7ZRE - chains A and C of the 4 polymer chains in the assembly; structure by electron microscopy, 3.40 A resolution.

Chain A:
Protein: Potassium-transporting ATPase potassium-binding subunit
Organism: Escherichia coli
UniProt: P03959 (KDPA_ECOLI); numbering as in UniProt (aligned over 1-557)
Sequence (557 residues; numbered 1 to 557; the number before each row is that of its first residue):
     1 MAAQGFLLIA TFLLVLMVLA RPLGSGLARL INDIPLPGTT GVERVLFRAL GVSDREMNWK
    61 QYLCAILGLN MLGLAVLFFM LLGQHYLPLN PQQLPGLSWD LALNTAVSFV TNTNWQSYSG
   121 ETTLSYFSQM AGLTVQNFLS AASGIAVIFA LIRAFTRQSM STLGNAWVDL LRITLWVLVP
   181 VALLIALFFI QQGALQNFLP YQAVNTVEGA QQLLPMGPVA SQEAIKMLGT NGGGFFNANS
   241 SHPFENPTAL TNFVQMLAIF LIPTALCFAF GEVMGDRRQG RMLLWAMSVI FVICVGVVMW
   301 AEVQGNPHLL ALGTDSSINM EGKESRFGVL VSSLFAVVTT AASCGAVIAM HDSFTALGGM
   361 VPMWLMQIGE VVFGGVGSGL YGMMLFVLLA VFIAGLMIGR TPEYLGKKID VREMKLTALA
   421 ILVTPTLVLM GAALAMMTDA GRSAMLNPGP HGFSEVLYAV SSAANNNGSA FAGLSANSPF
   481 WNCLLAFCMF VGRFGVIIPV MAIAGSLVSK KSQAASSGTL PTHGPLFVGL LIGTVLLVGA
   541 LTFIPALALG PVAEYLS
Bound ions: K+ site 1: Asn112, Thr113, Asn231, Ser343, Asn466, Asn467; K+ site 2: Asn114, Gln116, Gly232, Asn239; K+ site 3 near Ser343 (its only coordinating residue here); K+ site 4 near Gly369 (its only coordinating residue here); K+ site 5 near Thr424 (its only coordinating residue here); K+ site 6 near Asn466 (its only coordinating residue here); K+ site 7 near Thr542 (its only coordinating residue here)
UniProt features mapped onto this chain:
  - mutagenesis: Gly232 (G232A/S: Decrease in K(+) affinity and loss of cation selectivity)

Chain C:
Protein: Potassium-transporting ATPase KdpC subunit
Organism: Escherichia coli
UniProt: P03961 (KDPC_ECOLI); residues 1-190 here = UniProt positions 1-190
Sequence (190 residues; numbered 1 to 190; the number before each row is that of its first residue):
     1 MSGLRPALST FIFLLLITGG VYPLLTTVLG QWWFPWQANG SLIREGDTVR GSALIGQNFT
    61 GNGYFHGRPS ATAEMPYNPQ ASGGSNLAVS NPELDKLIAA RVAALRAANP DASASVPVEL
   121 VTASASGLDN NITPQAAAWQ IPRVAKARNL SVEQLTQLIA KYSQQPLVKY IGQPVVNIVE
   181 LNLALDKLDE
UniProt features mapped onto this chain:
  - mutagenesis: Gln140 to Leu150 (Cell does not grow at low potassium concentrations)

Interface between chain A and chain C:
Contacting residue pairs (199; chain A residue first):
  Gln4(A) - Lys169(C)
  Gln4(A) - Tyr170(C)
  Leu7(A) - Tyr170(C)
  Leu8(A) - Tyr170(C)
  Thr11(A) - Tyr170(C)  hydrogen bond
  Leu46(A) - Phe13(C)  hydrophobic
  Leu50(A) - Arg5(C)  hydrogen bond (backbone-side chain)
  Leu50(A) - Ser9(C)
  Leu50(A) - Phe13(C)  hydrophobic
  Gly51(A) - Arg5(C)
  Leu69(A) - Phe11(C)
  Leu72(A) - Leu8(C)  hydrophobic
  Leu72(A) - Phe11(C)  hydrophobic
  Gly73(A) - Phe11(C)
  Glu121(A) - Pro79(C)
  Glu121(A) - Gln80(C)
  Glu121(A) - Ser82(C)  hydrogen bond
  Thr122(A) - Gln80(C)
  Met130(A) - Gly19(C)
  Met130(A) - Pro23(C)  hydrophobic
  Val135(A) - Leu15(C)  hydrophobic
  Val135(A) - Thr18(C)
  Val135(A) - Gly19(C)
  Phe138(A) - Thr18(C)
  Phe138(A) - Tyr22(C)  hydrophobic
  Leu139(A) - Phe11(C)  hydrophobic
  Leu139(A) - Leu14(C)  hydrophobic
  Trp167(A) - Pro6(C)
  Trp167(A) - Ala7(C)  hydrophobic
  Trp167(A) - Thr10(C)
  Leu171(A) - Thr10(C)
  Leu171(A) - Phe13(C)  hydrophobic
  Leu171(A) - Leu14(C)  hydrophobic
  Thr174(A) - Leu14(C)
  Leu175(A) - Phe13(C)  hydrophobic
  Leu175(A) - Ile17(C)  hydrophobic
  Ala182(A) - Tyr22(C)  hydrogen bond (backbone-side chain)
  Leu183(A) - Tyr22(C)
  Leu183(A) - Leu25(C)  hydrophobic
  Leu183(A) - Thr26(C)
  Ala186(A) - Tyr22(C)
  Ala186(A) - Thr26(C)
  Leu187(A) - Leu29(C)  hydrophobic
  Leu187(A) - Trp33(C)  hydrophobic
  Leu187(A) - Phe34(C)
  Ile190(A) - Thr26(C)
  Ile190(A) - Gly30(C)
  Ile190(A) - Phe34(C)
  Ile190(A) - Gln37(C)
  Ile190(A) - Ala38(C)  hydrophobic
  Gln191(A) - Phe34(C)
  Gln191(A) - Gln37(C)
  Gln192(A) - Gln37(C)
  Gly193(A) - Leu54(C)
  Ala194(A) - Gln37(C)
  Ala194(A) - Ala38(C)
  Leu195(A) - Ala38(C)
  Leu195(A) - Gly40(C)
  Gln196(A) - Pro23(C)
  Gln196(A) - Thr26(C)
  Gln196(A) - Thr27(C)  hydrogen bond
  Gln196(A) - Gln31(C)
  Gln196(A) - Ala38(C)  hydrogen bond (backbone-backbone)
  Asn197(A) - Gln31(C)
  Asn197(A) - Ala38(C)  hydrogen bond (side chain-backbone)
  Asn197(A) - Asn39(C)
  Phe198(A) - Thr27(C)
  Leu199(A) - Asn39(C)
  Tyr201(A) - Gln80(C)
  Gln202(A) - Leu42(C)
  Gln202(A) - Val49(C)
  Ala203(A) - Val49(C)
  Val204(A) - Arg50(C)
  Val204(A) - Gly51(C)
  Asn205(A) - Thr48(C)  hydrogen bond
  Asn205(A) - Val49(C)  hydrogen bond (backbone-backbone)
  Asn205(A) - Arg50(C)  hydrogen bond (backbone-side chain)
  Thr206(A) - Arg50(C)
  Thr206(A) - Gln57(C)
  Val207(A) - Arg50(C)
  Val207(A) - Gln57(C)
  Val207(A) - Tyr64(C)
  Val207(A) - Leu183(C)  hydrophobic
  Glu208(A) - Asn58(C)
  Glu208(A) - Phe59(C)
  Glu208(A) - Thr60(C)  hydrogen bond (side chain-backbone)
  Glu208(A) - Gly61(C)  hydrogen bond (side chain-backbone)
  Glu208(A) - Tyr64(C)
  Ala210(A) - Met75(C)  hydrophobic
  Gln211(A) - Met75(C)
  Gln212(A) - Gly56(C)
  Gln212(A) - Gln57(C)
  Gln212(A) - Tyr77(C)  hydrogen bond (side chain-backbone)
  Gln212(A) - Pro79(C)
  Leu213(A) - Pro79(C)
  Leu213(A) - Gln80(C)  hydrogen bond (backbone-side chain)
  Leu214(A) - Leu42(C)  hydrophobic
  Leu214(A) - Ser52(C)
  Leu214(A) - Ile55(C)  hydrophobic
  Leu214(A) - Pro79(C)  hydrophobic
  Pro215(A) - Pro79(C)
  Met216(A) - Asn39(C)
  Ser221(A) - Tyr22(C)  hydrogen bond (backbone-side chain)
  Ala224(A) - Tyr22(C)
  Ile225(A) - Tyr22(C)
  Phe236(A) - Ser82(C)
  Asn237(A) - Ser82(C)
  Asn237(A) - Gly83(C)
  Ala238(A) - Ser82(C)  hydrogen bond (backbone-backbone)
  Ala238(A) - Ser126(C)
  Ser241(A) - Ala125(C)
  Ser241(A) - Ser126(C)  hydrogen bond (backbone-side chain)
  His242(A) - Ile55(C)
  His242(A) - Ser82(C)
  His242(A) - Leu128(C)
  Pro243(A) - Leu54(C)
  Pro243(A) - Leu128(C)
  Phe244(A) - Gly40(C)
  Phe244(A) - Ser52(C)
  Phe244(A) - Ile55(C)  hydrophobic
  Ala249(A) - Ile171(C)
  Ala249(A) - Gly172(C)
  Leu250(A) - Leu167(C)  hydrophobic
  Phe253(A) - Ile171(C)  hydrophobic
  Asn306(A) - Val89(C)
  His308(A) - Asp95(C)  salt bridge
  Leu309(A) - Ile98(C)  hydrophobic
  Leu309(A) - Val118(C)  hydrophobic
  Leu309(A) - Thr122(C)
  Leu312(A) - Asp95(C)
  Leu312(A) - Ile98(C)  hydrophobic
  Leu312(A) - Val102(C)
  Gly313(A) - Arg106(C)
  Gly313(A) - Ser115(C)
  Gly313(A) - Val116(C)  hydrogen bond (backbone-backbone)
  Thr314(A) - Ser115(C)
  Thr314(A) - Val116(C)
  Thr314(A) - Val121(C)
  Asp315(A) - Ser115(C)
  Asp315(A) - Val116(C)  hydrogen bond (backbone-backbone)
  Asp315(A) - Pro117(C)
  Asp315(A) - Val118(C)  hydrogen bond (side chain-backbone)
  Asp315(A) - Gln135(C)  hydrogen bond
  Ser316(A) - Val118(C)
  Ile318(A) - Val118(C)
  Met320(A) - Arg68(C)  hydrogen bond (backbone-side chain)
  Met320(A) - Val118(C)  hydrophobic
  Met320(A) - Glu119(C)
  Met320(A) - Thr122(C)
  Met320(A) - Ala123(C)
  Glu321(A) - Ser85(C)
  Glu321(A) - Leu94(C)
  Glu321(A) - Arg101(C)  salt bridge
  Glu321(A) - Thr122(C)
  Glu321(A) - Ala123(C)  hydrogen bond (side chain-backbone)
  Gly322(A) - Ala123(C)  hydrogen bond (backbone-backbone)
  Gly322(A) - Ser124(C)
  Gly322(A) - Ala125(C)
  Lys323(A) - Arg68(C)  hydrogen bond (backbone-side chain)
  Lys323(A) - Ala123(C)
  Lys323(A) - Ser124(C)
  Lys323(A) - Ala125(C)
  Glu324(A) - Arg68(C)
  Glu324(A) - Ser124(C)
  Glu324(A) - Ala125(C)  hydrogen bond (side chain-backbone)
  Glu324(A) - Ser126(C)  hydrogen bond (side chain-backbone)
  Glu324(A) - Asp129(C)
  Ser325(A) - Arg68(C)
  Ser325(A) - Asp129(C)  hydrogen bond (backbone-side chain)
  Ser325(A) - Asn131(C)  hydrogen bond (side chain-backbone)
  Ser325(A) - Ile132(C)
  Ser325(A) - Gln173(C)
  Ser325(A) - Val175(C)
  Arg326(A) - Asn131(C)
  Arg326(A) - Gln173(C)
  Arg326(A) - Val175(C)
  Gly328(A) - Gln173(C)
  Val331(A) - Ile171(C)
  Ile348(A) - Ala125(C)
  Ala349(A) - Ala125(C)  hydrophobic
  Met350(A) - Asn86(C)
  Met350(A) - Ala125(C)
  Asp352(A) - Asn86(C)
  Asp352(A) - Ala88(C)
  Ser353(A) - Ser85(C)  hydrogen bond (side chain-backbone)
  Ser353(A) - Leu87(C)  hydrogen bond (side chain-backbone)
  Ser353(A) - Val89(C)
  Phe354(A) - Val89(C)
  Thr355(A) - Val89(C)
  Leu446(A) - Asn86(C)
  Asn447(A) - Asn86(C)
  Asn447(A) - Leu87(C)
  Asn447(A) - Ala88(C)  hydrogen bond (side chain-backbone)
  Asn447(A) - Asn91(C)
  Pro448(A) - Asn91(C)
  His451(A) - Ala88(C)
  Ala472(A) - Asn86(C)
  Gly473(A) - Asn86(C)
  Glu554(A) - Ser90(C)
Other interface residues (no listed pair), chain A (106 interface residues in all): Ala49, Val52, Arg55, Val76, Thr134, Gln136, Leu170, Val179, Pro247, Asn319, Phe327, Glu455
Other interface residues (no listed pair), chain C (93 interface residues in all): Arg44, Ala81, Ala99, Ala114, Thr133, Pro166, Asp186

Overview:
The interface between chain A and chain C involves 106 residues on one side and 93 on the other; the contacts
include 32 hydrogen bonds and 2 salt bridges. Polar pairs include His308(A)-Asp95(C), Glu321(A)-Arg101(C) and
Thr11(A)-Tyr170(C).
Here chain A is Potassium-transporting ATPase potassium-binding subunit and chain C is Potassium-transporting
ATPase KdpC subunit, both from Escherichia coli. Entry 7ZRE (Cryo-EM map of the WT KdpFABC complex in the E1-P
tight conformation, under turnover conditions) was determined by electron microscopy (same publication as
7ZRD, 7ZRG, 7ZRH, 7ZRI, 7ZRJ, 7ZRK, 7ZRL and 7ZRM).
